3ANJ - chain A; structure by X-ray diffraction, 1.95 A resolution.

[Chain A]
Protein: Putative uncharacterized protein gbs1889
Organism: Streptococcus agalactiae
Notes: EC 3.2.1.-
Reference sequence: Q8E372 (Q8E372_STRA3); residues 1-398 here = UniProt positions 1-398
Sequence (398 residues; numbered 1 to 398; the number before each row is that of its first residue):
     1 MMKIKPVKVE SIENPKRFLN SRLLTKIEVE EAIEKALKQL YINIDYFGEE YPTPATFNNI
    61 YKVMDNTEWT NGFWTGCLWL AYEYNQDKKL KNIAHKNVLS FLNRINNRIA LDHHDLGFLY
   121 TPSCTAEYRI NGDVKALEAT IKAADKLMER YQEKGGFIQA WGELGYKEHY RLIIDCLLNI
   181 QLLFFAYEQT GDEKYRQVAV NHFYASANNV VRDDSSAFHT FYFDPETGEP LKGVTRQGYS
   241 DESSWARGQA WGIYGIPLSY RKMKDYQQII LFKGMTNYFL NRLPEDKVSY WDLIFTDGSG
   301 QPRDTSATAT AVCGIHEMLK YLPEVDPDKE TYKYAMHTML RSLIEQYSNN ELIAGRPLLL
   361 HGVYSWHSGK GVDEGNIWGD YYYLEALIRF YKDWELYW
Disordered / not traced: 1, 151-171
UniProt features mapped onto this chain:
  - active site: Asp115 (Nucleophile), Asp175 (Proton donor)
  - binding site (substrate): Asp115, Asp175, Gly233, Thr235, Arg247, Trp251, Ser365, Ser368
  - mutagenesis: Asp115 (D115N: Large decrease in activity), Asp175 (D175N: Large decrease in activity), Arg236 (R236A/H: Able to degrade unsaturated chondroitin disaccharide sulfated at C-6 position of GalNAc residue (delta6S) but abolishes ability to degrade unsaturated chondroitin disaccharide sulfated at ...), Ser365 (S365H: Prefers unsulfated glycosaminoglycans compared to sulfated glycosaminoglycans), Ser368 (S368G: Affects preference for sulfated glycosaminoglycans compared to sulfated glycosaminoglycans), Lys370 (K370I: Prefers unsulfated glycosaminoglycans compared to sulfated glycosaminoglycans)
What the authors report for this chain:
  - catalytic residues: Asp175 (citing earlier work)
  - mutagenesis - D175N: abolished catalytic activity (citing earlier work)
  - conformationally variable residues (loop rearrangement, order/disorder transition): Tyr151 to Arg171, His219 to Arg236
  - mutagenesis - T235A (Km = 1.75 mm), S365H, K370I: decreased binding to Delta6S
  - mutagenesis - T235A: abolished catalytic activity on Delta0S
  - mutagenesis - S365H, K370I: increased binding to Delta0S
  - specificity-determining residues: Ser365, Lys370
  - specificity-determining residues: Arg236 (proposed by the authors, not directly observed)

[Summary]
Curated annotation (UniProt) lists active-site residues Asp115 and Asp175, 8 substrate-binding residues and 6
mutagenesis sites. From the paper: the catalytic residue Asp175; T235A, S365H and K370I reduce binding to
Delta6S.
Chain A is Putative uncharacterized protein gbs1889 (Streptococcus agalactiae); the structure, Crystal
structure of unsaturated glucuronyl hydrolase from Streptcoccus agalactiae, was determined by X-ray
diffraction together with 3ANI and 3ANK from the same study.
